7YM9 - chain A; structure by X-ray diffraction, 1.34 A resolution.

# Chain A
Name: Poly(ethylene terephthalate) hydrolase
Organism: Cryptosporangium aurantiacum
UniProt: A0A1M7II12 (A0A1M7II12_9ACTN); numbering as in UniProt (aligned over 41-299)
Amino-acid sequence (268 residues; each row starts with the number of its first residue):
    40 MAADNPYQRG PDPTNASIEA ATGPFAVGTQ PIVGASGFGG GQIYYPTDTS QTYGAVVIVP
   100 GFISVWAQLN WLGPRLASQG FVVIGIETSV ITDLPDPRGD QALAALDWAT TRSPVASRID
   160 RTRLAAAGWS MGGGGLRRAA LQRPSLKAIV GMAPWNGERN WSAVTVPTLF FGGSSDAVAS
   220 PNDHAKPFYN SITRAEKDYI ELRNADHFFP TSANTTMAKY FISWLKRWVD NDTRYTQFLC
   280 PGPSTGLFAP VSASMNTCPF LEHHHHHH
Not modelled in the structure: 40-42, 300-307
Differences from the reference sequence: initiating methionine (40); expression tag (300-307)
Disulfides: C279-C297
Residues lining bound ligands: malonate ion (MLI): S214, D215, A216, V217, D245, H246, F247
What the authors report for this chain:
  - contacts within the chain: W105-L108, R176-W200, W200-F209, G212-F248 (hydrophobic contact), A192-F248 (hydrophobic contact), W168-T250
  - catalytic residues: S169, H246
  - mutagenesis - N109A, V129T (Tm change 2 degC), L180C/A202C (Tm change 3 degC), G196T, R198K (Tm change 2 degC), R242C/S291C (Tm change 3 degC): increased stability
  - mutagenesis - V129T, A155R, L180C/A202C, G196T, R198K, R242C/S291C: increased catalytic activity
  - mutagenesis - I102T: decreased catalytic activity
  - mutagenesis - Q107S: unchanged catalytic activity
  - mutagenesis - Q107S: unchanged stability
  - mutagenesis - G76C/A143C, T204C/R233C: decreased stability

# In short
Bound to chain A: malonate ion. From the paper: catalytic residues S169 and H246; N109A, V129T and
L180C/A202C, among others, increase stability; 11 substitutions were tested in all.
Chain A is Poly(ethylene terephthalate) hydrolase (Cryptosporangium aurantiacum); the structure, Crystal
structure of a PET hydrolase from Cryptosporangium aurantiacum, was determined by X-ray diffraction (same
publication as 7YME).
